PDB entry 6I4X | X-ray diffraction, 2.69 A resolution | chains A and D of the 4 polymer chains in the assembly

== Chain A ==
Protein: Suppressor of cytokine signaling 2
Organism: Homo sapiens
UniProtKB: O14508 (SOCS2_HUMAN); residues 30-198 here = UniProt positions 30-198
Amino-acid sequence (169 residues; row label = number of the first residue in the row):
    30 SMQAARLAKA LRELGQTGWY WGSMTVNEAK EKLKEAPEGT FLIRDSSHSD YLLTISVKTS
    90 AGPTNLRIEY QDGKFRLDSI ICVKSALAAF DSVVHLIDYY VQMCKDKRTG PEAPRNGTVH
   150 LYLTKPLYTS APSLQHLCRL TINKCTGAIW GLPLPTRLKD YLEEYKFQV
Unresolved in the structure: 137-147
Modified / non-standard residues: Cys133 (S-(dimethylarsenic)cysteine; CAS)
Construct notes: conflict Met31 (Pro in O14508), Ala115 (Lys in O14508), Ala117 (Lys in O14508), Ala118 (Gln in O14508)
UniProt features mapped onto this chain:
  - modified residue (Phosphoserine): Ser30, Ser52
  - cross-link: Lys173 (Glycyl lysine isopeptide (Lys-Gly) (interchain with G-Cter in ubiquitin))
  - natural variant: Ser52 (S52N: Increased protein half-life), Asn94 (N94D: Decreased ability to bind phosphorylated substrates), Arg96 (R96L: Decreased ability to bind phosphorylated substrates), Leu106 (L106V: Does not affect ability to bind phosphorylated substrates), Cys133 (C133Y: Does not affect ability to bind phosphorylated substrates)
  - mutagenesis: Arg73 (R73E: Impaired ability to mediate ubiquitination of GHR), Lys87 (K87R: No effect on protein half-life), Lys154 (K154R: No effect on protein half-life), Leu163 (L163P: Abolished interaction with ELOB and ELOC, preventing formation of the ECS(SOCS2) complex), Cys167 (C167F: Abolished interaction with ELOB and ELOC, preventing formation of the ECS(SOCS2) complex), Lys173 (K173R: Increased protein half-life)
From the paper describing this entry:
  - conformationally variable residues (loop rearrangement): Asp107 to Leu116

== Chain D ==
Protein: Erythropoietin receptor
Amino-acid sequence (11 residues; each row starts with the number of its first residue; numbers below 1 keep their minus sign (Ala-4 is residue -4)):
    -4 ASFEYTILDP S
Unresolved in the structure: -4, 6
Modified / non-standard residues: Tyr0 (O-phosphotyrosine; PTR)

== Interface between chain A and chain D ==
Contacting residue pairs - 22 pairs, chain A then chain D:
  Val55(A) with Tyr0(D)
  Arg73(A) with Tyr0(D)
  Ser75(A) with Tyr0(D)
  Ser76(A) with Tyr0(D)
  Thr83(A) with Tyr0(D)
  Thr93(A) with Glu-1(D); Thr1(D), hydrogen bond
  Asn94(A) with Glu-1(D), hydrogen bond (side chain-backbone); Tyr0(D); Thr1(D), hydrogen bond (backbone-backbone)
  Leu95(A) with Thr1(D); Leu3(D), hydrophobic
  Arg96(A) with Tyr0(D)
  Leu106(A) with Leu3(D), hydrophobic
  Asp107(A) with Ile2(D); Leu3(D), hydrogen bond (backbone-backbone)
  Ser108(A) with Ile2(D); Leu3(D)
  Ile109(A) with Leu3(D); Asp4(D); Pro5(D)
  Val148(A) with Leu3(D)
Interface residues without a listed pair, chain A (16 interface residues in all): Asp74, His77
Interface residues without a listed pair, chain D (8 interface residues in all): Ser-3
The authors on this interface:
  - pairs named by the authors: Arg73(A)-Tyr0(D) (hydrogen bond), Ser75(A)-Tyr0(D) (hydrogen bond), Ser76(A)-Tyr0(D) (hydrogen bond), Thr83(A)-Tyr0(D) (hydrogen bond), Arg96(A)-Tyr0(D) (hydrogen bond), Ile109(A)-Pro5(D) (hydrophobic contact)
  - interface residues, chain A: Thr93(A), Asn94(A), Leu95(A), Leu106(A), Asp107(A), Ser108(A), Ile109(A)
  - hot spots on chain A (mutagenesis) - N94D: abolished binding to Erythropoietin receptor (chain D)

== Summary ==
16 residues of chain A and 8 residues of chain D are in contact; the contacts include 4 hydrogen bonds. Polar
pairs include Thr93(A)-Thr1(D), Asn94(A)-Glu-1(D) and Asn94(A)-Thr1(D). The paper describes hydrogen bonds
between Arg73(A) and Tyr0(D), Ser75(A) and Tyr0(D) and Ser76(A) and Tyr0(D) among others; a hydrophobic
contact between Ile109(A) and Pro5(D). The paper reports that N94D of chain A abolishes binding to
Erythropoietin receptor (chain D); interface residues Thr93(A), Asn94(A) and Leu95(A) among others.
Here chain A is Suppressor of cytokine signaling 2 (Homo sapiens) and chain D is Erythropoietin receptor.
Entry 6I4X (Crystal structure of SOCS2:Elongin C:Elongin B in complex with erythropoietin receptor peptide)
was determined by X-ray diffraction, deposited together with 6I5J and 6I5N.
